Entry 8DLD (X-ray diffraction, 1.85 A resolution); this record covers chain A.

Chain A:
Molecule: Chalcone-flavonone isomerase family protein
Source organism: Physcomitrium patens
UniProt: A9T3E4 (A9T3E4_PHYPA); numbering as in UniProt (aligned over 1-209)
Sequence (216 residues; row label = number of the first residue in the row; numbers below 1 keep their minus sign (Arg-6 is residue -6)):
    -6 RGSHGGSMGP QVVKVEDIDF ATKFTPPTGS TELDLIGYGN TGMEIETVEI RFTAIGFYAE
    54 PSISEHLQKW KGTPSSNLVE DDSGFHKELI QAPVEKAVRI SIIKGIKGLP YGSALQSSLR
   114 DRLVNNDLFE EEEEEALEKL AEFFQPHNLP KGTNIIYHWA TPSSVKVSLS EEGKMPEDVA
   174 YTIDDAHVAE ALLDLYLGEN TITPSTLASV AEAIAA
Disordered / not traced: -6 to 2
Differences from the reference sequence: expression tag (-6 to 0)
Reported in the primary citation:
  - mutagenesis - L188W: increased binding to naringenin
  - mutagenesis - L188W: increased binding to NC
  - mutagenesis - L188W: decreased binding to PpCHS
  - mutagenesis - L188W: decreased binding to quercetin

Overview:
The paper reports that L188W increases binding to naringenin; L188W increases binding to NC.
Chain A is Chalcone-flavonone isomerase family protein (Physcomitrium patens); the structure, Crystal
structure of chalcone-isomerase like protein from Physcomitrella patens (PpCHIL-A), was determined by X-ray
diffraction, deposited together with 8DLC.
